PDB entry 5KOM | X-ray diffraction, 2.69 A resolution | chains A and B of the 4 polymer chains in the assembly

# Chain A (and B)
Molecule: Putative fluoride ion transporter CrcB
Source organism: Escherichia coli
Notes: chain B of this document is another copy of the same molecule, construct and numbering; everything in this record applies to it too
UniProt: Q6J5N4 (Q6J5N4_ECOLX); residues 1-126 here = UniProt positions 1-126
Amino-acid sequence (147 residues; row label = number of the first residue in the row):
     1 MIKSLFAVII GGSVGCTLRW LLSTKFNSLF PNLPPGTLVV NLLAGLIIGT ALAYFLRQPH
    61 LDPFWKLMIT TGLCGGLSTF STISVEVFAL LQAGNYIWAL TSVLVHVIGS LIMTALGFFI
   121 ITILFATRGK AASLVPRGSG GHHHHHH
Not modelled in the structure: 1, 126-147 (chain B: 126-147)
Differences from the reference sequence: engineered mutation Lys-25 (Arg in Q6J5N4), Ile-83 (Phe in Q6J5N4); expression tag (127-147)
Metal / ion sites: Na+: Gly-75, Ser-78 (shared with Gly-75(B), Ser-78(B) of chain B)
Reported in the primary citation:
  - binding site for fluoride ion: Phe-80
  - conformationally variable residues (side-chain flip): Ser-84, Ser-110

# Chain A / chain B interface
Residue-residue contacts (84):
  Ser-4(A) with Trp-20(B)
  Leu-5(A) with Thr-17(B); Trp-20(B), hydrophobic
  Val-8(A) with Cys-16(B); Trp-20(B), hydrophobic
  Ile-9(A) with Ser-13(B); Thr-17(B)
  Gly-12(A) with Cys-16(B)
  Cys-16(A) with Val-8(B); Gly-12(B)
  Thr-17(A) with Leu-5(B); Val-8(B); Ile-9(B)
  Arg-19(A) with Thr-71(B), hydrogen bond (side chain-backbone); Gly-75(B), hydrogen bond (side chain-backbone); Gly-76(B)
  Trp-20(A) with Met-1(B), hydrophobic; Ser-4(B); Leu-5(B), hydrophobic; Val-8(B), hydrophobic; Leu-67(B); Thr-71(B)
  Asn-41(A) with Phe-80(B)
  Ala-44(A) with Ser-81(B)
  Ile-48(A) with Ser-81(B); Val-85(B), hydrophobic
  Leu-52(A) with Val-85(B), hydrophobic; Phe-88(B), hydrophobic
  Leu-67(A) with Trp-20(B)
  Thr-71(A) with Arg-19(B), hydrogen bond (backbone-side chain); Trp-20(B)
  Cys-74(A) with Ser-81(B), hydrogen bond (backbone-side chain)
  Gly-75(A) with Arg-19(B), hydrogen bond (backbone-side chain); Gly-76(B); Ser-78(B); Ser-81(B)
  Gly-76(A) with Arg-19(B); Gly-75(B)
  Ser-78(A) with Gly-75(B); Thr-79(B), hydrogen bond; Phe-80(B), hydrogen bond (side chain-backbone); Ser-81(B), hydrogen bond (side chain-backbone)
  Thr-79(A) with Ser-78(B), hydrogen bond; Phe-80(B)
  Phe-80(A) with Asn-41(B); Ser-78(B), hydrogen bond (backbone-side chain); Thr-79(B); Phe-80(B), hydrophobic; Ile-83(B), hydrophobic; His-106(B); Val-107(B); Ser-110(B)
  Ser-81(A) with Ala-44(B); Ile-48(B); Cys-74(B), hydrogen bond (side chain-backbone); Gly-75(B); Ser-78(B), hydrogen bond (backbone-side chain)
  Ile-83(A) with Phe-80(B), hydrophobic
  Ser-84(A) with Ser-110(B), hydrogen bond; Leu-111(B); Thr-114(B), hydrogen bond
  Val-85(A) with Ile-48(B), hydrophobic; Leu-52(B), hydrophobic
  Val-87(A) with Leu-111(B), hydrophobic
  Phe-88(A) with Leu-52(B), hydrophobic; Thr-114(B); Ala-115(B), hydrophobic; Phe-118(B), hydrophobic
  Gln-92(A) with Phe-118(B); Phe-119(B)
  Val-103(A) with Val-107(B), hydrophobic
  His-106(A) with Phe-80(B)
  Val-107(A) with Phe-80(B); Val-103(B), hydrophobic
  Ser-110(A) with Phe-80(B); Ser-84(B), hydrogen bond
  Leu-111(A) with Ser-84(B); Val-87(B), hydrophobic
  Thr-114(A) with Ser-84(B), hydrogen bond; Phe-88(B)
  Ala-115(A) with Phe-88(B), hydrophobic
  Phe-118(A) with Phe-88(B), hydrophobic; Gln-92(B)
  Phe-119(A) with Gln-92(B)
Other interface residues (no listed pair), chain A (38 interface residues in all): Ser-13
Other interface residues (no listed pair), chain B (40 interface residues in all): Gly-72

# Summary
38 residues of chain A and 40 residues of chain B are in contact, with 16 hydrogen bonds. Among the polar
pairs are Arg-19(A)/Thr-71(B), Arg-19(A)/Gly-75(B) and Cys-74(A)/Ser-81(B). Gly-75(A) and Ser-78(A) coordinate
Na+. From the paper: a binding site for fluoride ion at Phe-80(A); conformational variability at Ser-84(A) and
Ser-110(A).
Chain A and chain B are both Putative fluoride ion transporter CrcB (Escherichia coli); the structure, The
crystal structure of fluoride channel Fluc Ec2 F83I Mutant, was determined by X-ray diffraction, deposited
together with 5KBN.
